Entry 8XFS (electron microscopy, 3.20 A resolution); this record covers chains A and B of the 6 polymer chains in the assembly.

# Chain A
Name: Leucine-rich repeat-containing G-protein coupled receptor 4
From: Homo sapiens
UniProt: Q9BXB1 (LGR4_HUMAN); residue numbers follow UniProt; this construct covers 31-821
Amino-acid sequence (791 residues; row label = number of the first residue in the row):
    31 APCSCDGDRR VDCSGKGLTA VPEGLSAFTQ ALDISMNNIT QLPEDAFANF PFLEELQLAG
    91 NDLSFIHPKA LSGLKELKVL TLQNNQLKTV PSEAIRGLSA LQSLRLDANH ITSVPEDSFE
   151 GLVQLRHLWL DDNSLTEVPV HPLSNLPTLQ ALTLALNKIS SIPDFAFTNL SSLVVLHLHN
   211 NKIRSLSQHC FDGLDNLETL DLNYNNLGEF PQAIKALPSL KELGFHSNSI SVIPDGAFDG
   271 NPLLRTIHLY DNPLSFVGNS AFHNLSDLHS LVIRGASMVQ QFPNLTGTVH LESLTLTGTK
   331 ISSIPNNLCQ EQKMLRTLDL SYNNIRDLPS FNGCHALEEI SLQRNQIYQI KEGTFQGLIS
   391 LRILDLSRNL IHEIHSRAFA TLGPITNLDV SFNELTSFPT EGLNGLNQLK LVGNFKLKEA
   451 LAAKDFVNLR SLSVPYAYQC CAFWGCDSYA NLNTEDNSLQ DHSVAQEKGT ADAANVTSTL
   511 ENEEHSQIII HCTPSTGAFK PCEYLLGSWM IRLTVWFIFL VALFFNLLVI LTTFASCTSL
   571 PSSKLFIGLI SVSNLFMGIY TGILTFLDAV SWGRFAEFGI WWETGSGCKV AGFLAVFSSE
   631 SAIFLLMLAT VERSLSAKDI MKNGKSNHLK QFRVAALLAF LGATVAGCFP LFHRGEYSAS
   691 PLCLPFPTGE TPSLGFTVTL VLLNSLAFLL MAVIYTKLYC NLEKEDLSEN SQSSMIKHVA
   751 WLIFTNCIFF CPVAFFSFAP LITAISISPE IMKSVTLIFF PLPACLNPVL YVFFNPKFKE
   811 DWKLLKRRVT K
Unresolved in the structure: 478-517, 650-656, 733-740
Disulfide bonds: C339-C364, C470-C522, C471-C532
Sequence notes: conflict A78 (Lys in Q9BXB1)
Swiss-Prot annotation at these positions:
  - glycosylation (N-linked (GlcNAc...) asparagine): N68, N199, N294, N314, N505
  - natural variant: I96 (I96V: In DPSL; uncertain significance), G363 (G363C: In DPSL; uncertain significance)
From the paper describing this entry:
  - mutagenesis - W751A, F804A: decreased signaling in response to RSPO1
  - mutagenesis - Q742K: decreased signaling

# Chain B
Name: R-spondin-2
From: Homo sapiens
UniProt: Q8BFU0 (RSPO2_MOUSE); residues 41-141 here = UniProt positions 41-141
Amino-acid sequence (101 residues; each row starts with the number of its first residue):
    41 KGCLSCSKDN GCSRCQQKLF FFLRREGMRQ YGECLHSCPS GYYGHRAPDM NRCARCRIEN
   101 CDSCFSKDFC TKCKVGFYLH RGRCFDECPD GFAPLDETME C
Disulfide bonds: C55-C74, C78-C93, C96-C104, C101-C110, C113-C124, C128-C141

# How chain A and chain B interact
Contacting residue pairs (34; chain A residue first):
  M66(A) - H76(B)
  A89(A) - H76(B)
  G90(A) - H76(B)
  Q113(A) - H76(B)
  Q113(A) - S77(B)  hydrogen bond
  N114(A) - K58(B)
  N114(A) - L59(B)
  N114(A) - H76(B)  hydrogen bond
  D137(A) - R86(B)  salt bridge
  A138(A) - K58(B)
  A138(A) - R86(B)
  H140(A) - K58(B)  hydrogen bond
  H157(A) - F109(B)
  H157(A) - T111(B)
  L158(A) - F105(B)
  W159(A) - F105(B)  hydrophobic
  D161(A) - R86(B)
  D162(A) - K58(B)
  Q180(A) - F109(B)
  Q180(A) - R121(B)
  A181(A) - F105(B)  hydrophobic
  T183(A) - F105(B)
  L186(A) - R86(B)
  L186(A) - P88(B)  hydrophobic
  V204(A) - F109(B)  hydrophobic
  V204(A) - R121(B)
  V205(A) - F105(B)  hydrophobic
  V205(A) - F109(B)  hydrophobic
  H207(A) - S106(B)  hydrogen bond
  H209(A) - H85(B)
  N210(A) - P88(B)
  N226(A) - R121(B)
  E228(A) - R121(B)
  T229(A) - D108(B)  hydrogen bond
Also at the interface, not in a pair above, chain A (28 interface residues in all): R135, L182, E252
Also at the interface, not in a pair above, chain B (16 interface residues in all): Q57, A87, K107

# In short
28 residues of chain A and 16 residues of chain B are in contact, with 5 hydrogen bonds and 1 salt bridge.
Polar contacts include D137(A)-R86(B), Q113(A)-S77(B) and N114(A)-H76(B). From the paper: W751A and F804A of
chain A reduce signaling in response to RSPO1; Q742K of chain A reduces signaling.
Here chain A is Leucine-rich repeat-containing G-protein coupled receptor 4 and chain B is R-spondin-2, both
from Homo sapiens. Entry 8XFS (LGR4-RSPO2-ZNRF3 RING domain (1:2:2)) was determined by electron microscopy,
deposited together with 8XFP, 8XFT and 8Y69.
